PDB entry 5VJH | electron microscopy, 4.00 A resolution | chains C and P of the 7 polymer chains in the assembly

== Chain C ==
Protein: Heat shock protein 104
Organism: Saccharomyces cerevisiae (strain ATCC 204508 / S288c)
UniProtKB: P31539 (HS104_YEAST); residues 1-908 here = UniProt positions 1-908
Sequence (908 residues; each row starts with the number of its first residue):
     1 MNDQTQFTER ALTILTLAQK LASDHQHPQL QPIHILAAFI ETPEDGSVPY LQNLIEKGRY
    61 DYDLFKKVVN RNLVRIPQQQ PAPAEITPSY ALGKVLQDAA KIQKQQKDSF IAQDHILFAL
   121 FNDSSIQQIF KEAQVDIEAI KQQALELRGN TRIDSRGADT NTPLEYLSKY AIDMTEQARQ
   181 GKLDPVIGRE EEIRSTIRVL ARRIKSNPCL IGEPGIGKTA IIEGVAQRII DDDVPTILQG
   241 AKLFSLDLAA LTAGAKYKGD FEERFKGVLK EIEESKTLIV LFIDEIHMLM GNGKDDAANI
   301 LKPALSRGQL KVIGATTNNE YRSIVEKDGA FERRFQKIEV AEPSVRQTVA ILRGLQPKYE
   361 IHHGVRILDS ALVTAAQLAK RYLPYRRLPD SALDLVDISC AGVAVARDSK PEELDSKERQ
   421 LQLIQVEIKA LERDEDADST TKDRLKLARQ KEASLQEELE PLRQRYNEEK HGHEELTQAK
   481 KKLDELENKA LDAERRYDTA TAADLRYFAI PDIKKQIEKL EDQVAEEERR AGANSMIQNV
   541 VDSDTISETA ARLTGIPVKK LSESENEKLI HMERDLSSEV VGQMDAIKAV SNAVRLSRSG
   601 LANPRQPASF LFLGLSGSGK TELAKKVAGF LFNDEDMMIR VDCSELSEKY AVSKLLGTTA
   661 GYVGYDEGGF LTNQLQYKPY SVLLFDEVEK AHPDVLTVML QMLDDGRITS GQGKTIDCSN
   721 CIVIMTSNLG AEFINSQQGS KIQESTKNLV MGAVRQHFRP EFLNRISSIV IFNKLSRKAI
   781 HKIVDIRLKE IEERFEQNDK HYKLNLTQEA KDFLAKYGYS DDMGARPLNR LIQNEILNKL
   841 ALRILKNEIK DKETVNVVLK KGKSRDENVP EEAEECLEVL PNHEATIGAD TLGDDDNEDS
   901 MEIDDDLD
Not modelled in the structure: 1-164, 411-537, 860-873, 885-908
UniProt features mapped onto this chain:
  - region: Asp905 to Asp908 (Interaction surface for TPR repeats)
  - motif: Asn773 to Lys789 (Nuclear localization signal)
  - binding site (ATP): Gly212 to Thr219, Gly614 to Thr621
  - modified residue: Met1 (N-acetylmethionine), Ser206 (Phosphoserine), Ser306 (Phosphoserine), Thr499 (Phosphothreonine), Ser535 (Phosphoserine)
  - cross-link (Glycyl lysine isopeptide (Lys-Gly)): Lys442 (interchain with G-Cter in ubiquitin), Lys620 (interchain with G-Cter in ubiquitin)
  - mutagenesis: Asp184 (D184A/D/F/N/L/Q/S: Confers resistance to prion-curing by guanidine; D184K/W/Y: Impairs prion propagation), Gly217 (G217S: Largely reduces ATP hydrolysis. Alters bud morphology and causes septin mislocalization; when associated with I-499; G217V: Completely abolishes ATP hydrolysis), Lys218 (K218T: Abolishes substrate binding. Unable to confer thermotolerance. Reduces ATP hydrolysis by 98%; when associated with T-315. Completely abolishes ATPase activity; when associated with T-620), Tyr257 (Y257A: Reduces thermotolerance 10-fold), Glu285 (E285Q: In HSP104(TRAP); completely abolishes ATP hydrolysis, but does not affect nucleotide binding, thus keeping HSP104 in an ATP-bound state; when associated with Q-687), Ala315 (A315T: Reduces ATP hydrolysis by 98%; when associated with T-218), Thr317 (T317A: Reduces rate of ATP hydrolysis at NBD1 nearly 10-fold. No effect on oligomerization), Arg334 (R334M: Reduces ATPase activity by 80%. Impairs oligomerization), Arg419 (R419M: Reduces ATPase activity by 80%), Arg444 (R444M: Reduces ATPase activity by 80%), Leu462 (L462R: Impairs prion propagation, but does not affect thermotolerance), Arg495 (R495M: Increases ATPase activity 3-fold), 18 further mutagenesis entries in UniProt
Glycans and other covalent adducts: covalent link Lys205-Arg333
Small-molecule neighbours:
  - ATP-gamma-S (AGS; phosphothiophosphoric acid-adenylate ester), molecule 1: Asp184, Pro185, Val186, Ile187, Arg189, Pro214, Gly215, Ile216, Gly217, Lys218, Thr219, Ala220, Ile351, Leu355, Pro389, Asp390, Leu393
  - ATP-gamma-S (AGS), molecule 2: Ile204, Arg307, Ala330, Arg333, Arg334
  - ATP-gamma-S (AGS), molecule 3: Glu579, Val580, Val581, Gln583, Ser616, Gly617, Ser618, Gly619, Lys620, Thr621, Glu622, Asn728, Leu775, Ile783, Arg787, Ala825, Arg826, Asn829
What the authors report for this chain:
  - binding site for FITC casein (chain P): Tyr257, Lys649, Tyr650, Val663
  - binding site for ATP-gamma-S: Arg333, Arg334, Arg765, Arg826
  - mutagenesis - N728A (Kd 33nM): increased binding to ATP
  - mutagenesis - T317A (Kd > 2muM): unchanged binding to ATP
  - mutagenesis - T317A (Kd 1.4muM): decreased binding to ATPgammaS
  - mutagenesis - N728A (Kd 16-20nM): unchanged binding to ATPgammaS
  - mutagenesis - T317A (Kd 1.4muM): decreased binding to ATP-gamma-S
  - mutagenesis - N728A (Kd 16-20nM): unchanged binding to ATP-gamma-S

== Chain P ==
Protein: FITC casein
Organism: Bos taurus
Sequence (26 residues; numbered 1 to 26; the number before each row is that of its first residue; X marks 26 residues of unknown identity (built as UNK)):
     1 XXXXXXXXXX XXXXXXXXXX XXXXXX

== How chain C and chain P interact ==
Interface residues of chain C (facing chain P), 8 residues: Ala255, Lys256, Tyr257, Lys258, Lys649, Gly661, Tyr662, Val663

== Overview ==
No residue of chain C is in contact with chain P. Ligands of chain C: 3 copies of ATP-gamma-S. The paper
reports a binding site for FITC casein (chain P) at Tyr257(C), Lys649(C) and Tyr650(C) among others; N728A of
chain C increases binding to ATP.
Here chain C is Heat shock protein 104 (Saccharomyces cerevisiae (strain ATCC 204508 / S288c)) and chain P is
FITC casein (Bos taurus). Entry 5VJH (Closed State CryoEM Reconstruction of Hsp104:ATPyS and FITC casein) was
determined by electron microscopy, deposited together with 5VY9, 5VY8 and 5VYA.
